2GT8 - chain A; structure by X-ray diffraction, 2.00 A resolution.

# Chain A
Name: 3C-like proteinase
From: SARS coronavirus
Notes: EC 3.4.22.-; engineered mutation(s): an additional Ala at the N-terminus of each protomer
UniProt: P59641 (R1AB_CVHSA); residues 1-306 here correspond to UniProt positions 3241-3546 (UniProt number = residue number + 3240)
Sequence (307 residues; each row starts with the number of its first residue; numbering starts at 0):
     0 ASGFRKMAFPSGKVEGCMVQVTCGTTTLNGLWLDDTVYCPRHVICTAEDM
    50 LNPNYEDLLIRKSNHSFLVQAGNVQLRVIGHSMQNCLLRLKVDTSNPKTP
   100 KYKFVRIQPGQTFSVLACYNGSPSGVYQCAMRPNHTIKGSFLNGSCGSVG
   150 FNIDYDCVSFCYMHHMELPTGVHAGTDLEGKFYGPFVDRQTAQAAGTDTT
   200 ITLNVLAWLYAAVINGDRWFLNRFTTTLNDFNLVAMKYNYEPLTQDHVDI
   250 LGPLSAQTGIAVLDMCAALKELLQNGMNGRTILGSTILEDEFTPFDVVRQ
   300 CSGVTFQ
Not modelled in the structure: 0-2, 301-306
Construct notes: insertion (0)
From the paper describing this entry:
  - catalytic residues: His-41, Cys-145
  - contacts within the chain: His-41/Cys-145, Val-114/Phe-140, Tyr-126/Phe-140, Ile-136/Phe-140, Phe-140/His-172, Lys-137/Phe-140 (backbone contact), Gly-138/Phe-140 (backbone contact), Tyr-118/Phe-140 (hydrogen bond), Tyr-161/His-163 (hydrogen bond), Leu-141/His-163, Glu-166/His-172 (hydrogen bond), His-163/Glu-166 (hydrogen bond)
  - conformationally variable residues (loop rearrangement, side-chain flip): Lys-137 to Ser-144, Glu-166
  - self-association interface (contacts with another copy of this molecule); pairs are residue here / residue on that copy: Phe-140/Arg-4
  - specificity-determining residues: His-163 (citing earlier work)

# Summary
The paper reports catalytic residues His-41 and Cys-145; the specificity determinant His-163.
Chain A is 3C-like proteinase (SARS coronavirus); the structure, Crystal structure of SARS coronavirus main
peptidase (with an additional Ala at the N-terminus of each ..., was determined by X-ray diffraction,
deposited together with 2GT7 and 2GTB.
